PDB entry 8C58 | X-ray diffraction, 1.85 A resolution | chains A and C of the 3 polymer chains in the assembly

== Chain A ==
Molecule: Cytosine-specific methyltransferase
Organism: Malacoplasma penetrans HF-2
UniProtKB: Q8EVR5 (Q8EVR5_MALP2); numbering as in UniProt (aligned over 1-395)
Amino-acid sequence (395 residues; each row starts with the number of its first residue):
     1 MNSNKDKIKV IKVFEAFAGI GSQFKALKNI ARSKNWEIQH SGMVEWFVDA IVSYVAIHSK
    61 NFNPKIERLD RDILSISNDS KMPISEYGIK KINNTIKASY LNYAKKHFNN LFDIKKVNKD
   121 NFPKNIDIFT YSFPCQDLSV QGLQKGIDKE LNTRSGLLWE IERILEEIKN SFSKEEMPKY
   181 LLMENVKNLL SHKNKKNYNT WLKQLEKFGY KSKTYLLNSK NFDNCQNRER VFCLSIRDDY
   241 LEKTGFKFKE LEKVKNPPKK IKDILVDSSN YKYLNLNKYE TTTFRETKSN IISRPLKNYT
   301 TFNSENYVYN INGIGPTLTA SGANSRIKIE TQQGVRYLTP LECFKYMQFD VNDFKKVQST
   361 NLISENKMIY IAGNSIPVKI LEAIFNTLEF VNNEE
Unresolved in the structure: 1-6, 142-152, 394-395
Construct notes: conflict Arg68 (Gln in Q8EVR5), Arg71 (Lys in Q8EVR5), Pro295 (Ser in Q8EVR5)
Residues lining bound ligands:
  - carbonate ion (CO3): Phe302, Ser304, Asn324
  - S-adenosylmethionine (SAM): Phe17, Ala18, Gly19, Ile20, Gly21, Ser22, Gln23, Val44, Glu45, Trp46, Phe47, Ser80, Phe112, Asp113, Ile114, Leu157, Asn374, Ser375, Ile376
Reported in the primary citation:
  - binding site for the 14-nt DNA strand: Glu184
  - binding site for the 14-nt DNA strand (chain C): Phe302
  - conformationally variable residues (loop rearrangement): Ser132 to Leu157
  - mutagenesis - C135A: abolished catalytic activity
  - mutagenesis - C135A: increased catalytic activity on dhaC

== Chain C ==
Molecule: 14-nt DNA strand
Organism: synthetic construct
Sequence (14 nucleotides; row label = number of the first residue in the row):
     1 GTTCAGCGCA TGTG
Modified positions: 5CM (5-methyl-2'-deoxy-cytidine-5'-monophosphate) at position 7

== Interface between chain A and chain C ==
Contacting residue pairs - 19 pairs, chain A then chain C:
  Asn78(A) - DT2(C)  phosphate contact
  Asn188(A) - DT11(C)  sugar contact
  Ser191(A) - DG12(C)  phosphate contact
  His192(A) - DG12(C)  hydrogen bond to the phosphate
  Lys193(A) - DT11(C)  salt bridge to the phosphate
  Thr300(A) - 5CM_7(C)  base contact
  Thr301(A) - 5CM_7(C)  sugar contact
  Thr301(A) - DG8(C)  hydrogen bond to the phosphate
  Phe302(A) - 5CM_7(C)  stacking on the base
  Phe302(A) - DG8(C)  stacking on the base
  Asn303(A) - DG8(C)  hydrogen bond to the base
  Asn303(A) - DC9(C)  base contact
  Ser304(A) - DG8(C)  hydrogen bond to the base
  Glu305(A) - 5CM_7(C)  hydrogen bond to the base
  Gly322(A) - DG6(C)  base contact
  Arg326(A) - DA5(C)  hydrogen bond to the base
  Arg326(A) - DG6(C)  hydrogen bond to the base
  Arg326(A) - 5CM_7(C)  base contact
  Asn366(A) - DC4(C)  hydrogen bond to the phosphate
Other interface residues (no listed pair), chain A (17 interface residues in all): Asp79, Ala323, Lys367
Other interface residues (no listed pair), chain C (10 interface residues in all): DT3

== In short ==
17 residues of chain A face 10 of chain C across their interface; the contacts include 8 hydrogen bonds, 1
salt bridge and 2 aromatic stacking contacts. Polar pairs include Asn303(A)-DG8(C), Ser304(A)-DG8(C) and
Glu305(A)-5CM_7(C). The paper reports a binding site for the 14-nt DNA strand at Glu184(A); C135A of chain A
abolishes catalytic activity.
Chain A is Cytosine-specific methyltransferase (Malacoplasma penetrans HF-2) and chain C is a 14-nt DNA strand
(synthetic construct); the structure, CpG specific M.MpeI methyltransferase crystallized in the presence of
5-hydroxycytosine and 5-methylcytosine containing dsDNA, was determined by X-ray diffraction, deposited
together with 8C56, 8C57 and 8C59.
